8XOF - chains A and N of the 5 polymer chains in the assembly; structure by electron microscopy, 2.60 A resolution.

[Chain A]
Molecule: G protein subunit q
Organism: Homo sapiens
Sequence (361 residues; each row starts with the number of its first residue; note: 26 numbers in that range are skipped by the numbering (no residue carries them; nothing is unmodelled there)):
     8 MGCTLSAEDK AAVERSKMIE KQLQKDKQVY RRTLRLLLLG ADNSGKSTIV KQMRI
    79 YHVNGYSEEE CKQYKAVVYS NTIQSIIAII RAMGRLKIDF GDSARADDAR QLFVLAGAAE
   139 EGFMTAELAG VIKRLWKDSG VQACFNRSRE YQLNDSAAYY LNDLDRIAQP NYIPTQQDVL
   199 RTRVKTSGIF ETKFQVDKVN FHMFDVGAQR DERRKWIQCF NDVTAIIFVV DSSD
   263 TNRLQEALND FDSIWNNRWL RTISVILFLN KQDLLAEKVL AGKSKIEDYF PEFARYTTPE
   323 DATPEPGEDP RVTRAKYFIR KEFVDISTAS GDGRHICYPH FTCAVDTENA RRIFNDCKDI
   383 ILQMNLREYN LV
Unresolved in the structure: 8-14, 79-203, 263

[Chain N]
Molecule: Nanobody35
Organism: Lama glama
Notes: antibody fragment or engineered binder
Sequence (138 residues; each row starts with the number of its first residue):
     1 QVQLQESGGG LVQPGGSLRL SCAASGFTFS NYKMNWVRQA PGKGLEWVSD ISQSGASISY
    61 TGSVKGRFTI SRDNAKNTLY LQMNSLKPED TAVYYCARCP APFTRDCFDV TSTTYAYRGQ
   121 GTQVTVSSHH HHHHEPEA
Unresolved in the structure: 128-138
Cystine bridges: Cys99-Cys107

[Chain A / chain N interface]
Contacting residue pairs (25):
  Asp229(A) - Ser112(N)
  Asp229(A) - Thr113(N)  hydrogen bond (side chain-backbone)
  Glu230(A) - Asp109(N)
  Glu230(A) - Ser112(N)
  Glu230(A) - Thr114(N)
  Glu230(A) - Tyr115(N)
  Arg231(A) - Phe108(N)
  Arg231(A) - Asp109(N)  hydrogen bond (backbone-side chain)
  Arg232(A) - Phe108(N)
  Arg232(A) - Asp109(N)  hydrogen bond (backbone-side chain)
  Gln267(A) - Trp47(N)
  Gln267(A) - Thr61(N)
  Asn271(A) - Trp47(N)
  Ser275(A) - Asp106(N)
  Ser275(A) - Cys107(N)  hydrogen bond (side chain-backbone)
  Ser275(A) - Phe108(N)
  Ile276(A) - Phe108(N)  hydrophobic
  Asn278(A) - Arg105(N)  hydrogen bond
  Asn279(A) - Asp106(N)  hydrogen bond
  Asn279(A) - Phe108(N)
  Arg283(A) - Arg105(N)
  Tyr311(A) - Gly62(N)
  Tyr311(A) - Ser63(N)
  Pro313(A) - Gly62(N)
  Glu314(A) - Lys65(N)
Other interface residues (no listed pair), chain A (18 interface residues in all): Arg228, Ile235, Arg280, Asp310
Other interface residues (no listed pair), chain N (15 interface residues in all): Tyr60

[Overview]
The interface between chain A and chain N involves 18 residues on one side and 15 on the other, with 6
hydrogen bonds. Polar pairs include Asp229(A)-Thr113(N), Arg231(A)-Asp109(N) and Arg232(A)-Asp109(N).
Chain A is G protein subunit q (Homo sapiens) and chain N is Nanobody35 (Lama glama); the structure, Cryo-EM
structure of Lys05 bound GPR30-Gq complex structure, was determined by electron microscopy together with 8XOG,
8XOH, 8XOI and 8XOJ from the same study.
